PDB entry 4BIG | X-ray diffraction, 2.27 A resolution | chain A

[Chain A]
Molecule: Uncharacterized lipoprotein saouhsc_00053
Source organism: Staphylococcus aureus
UniProtKB: Q2G1Q0 (Y053_STAA8); residues 26-256 here = UniProt positions 26-256
Amino-acid sequence (247 residues; numbered 10 to 256; the number before each row is that of its first residue):
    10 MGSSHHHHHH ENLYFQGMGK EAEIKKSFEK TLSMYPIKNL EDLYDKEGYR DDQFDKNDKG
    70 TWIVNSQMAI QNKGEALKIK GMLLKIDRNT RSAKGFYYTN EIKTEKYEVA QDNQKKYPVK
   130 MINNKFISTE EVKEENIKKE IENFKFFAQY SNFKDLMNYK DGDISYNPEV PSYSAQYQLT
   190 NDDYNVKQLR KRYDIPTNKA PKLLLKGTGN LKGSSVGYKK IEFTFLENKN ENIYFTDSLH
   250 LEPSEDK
Unresolved in the structure: 10-33, 163-167, 175-180, 218-227, 254-256
Sequence notes: expression tag (10-25)
Modified positions: Mse10, Mse27, Mse166 (selenomethionine); Mse43, Mse77, Mse91, Mse130 (selenomethionine; parent Met)

[Summary]
Chain A is Uncharacterized lipoprotein saouhsc_00053 (Staphylococcus aureus); the structure, Crystal structure
of the conserved staphylococcal antigen 1B, Csa1B, was determined by X-ray diffraction (same publication as
4BIH).
